PDB entry 7VN6 | X-ray diffraction, 2.79 A resolution | chains C and H of the 4 polymer chains in the assembly

Chain C:
Protein: Maltodextrin-binding protein, Protein BRASSINAZOLE-RESISTANT 1
Organism: Serratia sp. (strain FS14)
UniProt: chimeric construct of A0A4P1LXE0, Q8S307: residues -367 to 0 from A0A4P1LXE0 (A0A4P1LXE0_SERSF) positions 3-370 (UniProt number = residue number + 370); residues 21-90 from Q8S307 positions 21-90 (same numbers)
Chain sequence (439 residues; row label = number of the first residue in the row; note: 20 numbers in that range are skipped by the numbering (no residue carries them; nothing is unmodelled there); numbers below 1 keep their minus sign (Met-368 is residue -368)):
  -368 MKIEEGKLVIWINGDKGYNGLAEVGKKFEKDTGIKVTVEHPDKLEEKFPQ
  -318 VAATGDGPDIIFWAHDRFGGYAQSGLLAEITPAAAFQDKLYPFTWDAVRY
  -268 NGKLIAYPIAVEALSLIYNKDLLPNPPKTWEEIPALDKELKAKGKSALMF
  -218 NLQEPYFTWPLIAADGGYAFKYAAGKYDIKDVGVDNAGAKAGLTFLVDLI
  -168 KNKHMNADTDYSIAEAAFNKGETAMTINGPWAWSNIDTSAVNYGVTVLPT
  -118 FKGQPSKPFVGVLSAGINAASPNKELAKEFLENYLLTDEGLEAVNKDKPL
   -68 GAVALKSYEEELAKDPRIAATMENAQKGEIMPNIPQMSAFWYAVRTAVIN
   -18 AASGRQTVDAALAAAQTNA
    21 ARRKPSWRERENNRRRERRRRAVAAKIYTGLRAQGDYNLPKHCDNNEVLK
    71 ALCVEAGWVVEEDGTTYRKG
Disordered / not traced: -368, 89-90
Sequence notes: initiating methionine (-368); engineered mutation Ala-286 (Asp84 in A0A4P1LXE0), Ala-285 (Lys85 in A0A4P1LXE0), Ala-196 (Glu174 in A0A4P1LXE0), Ala-195 (Asn175 in A0A4P1LXE0), Ala-129 (Lys241 in A0A4P1LXE0), Ala-9 (Glu361 in A0A4P1LXE0), Ala-6 (Lys364 in A0A4P1LXE0), Ala-5 (Asp365 in A0A4P1LXE0)

Chain H:
Molecule: 15-nt DNA strand
Sequence (15 nucleotides; each row starts with the number of its first residue; numbers below 1 keep their minus sign (DT-3 is residue -3)):
    -3 TTCGCACGTGCGAAA

Chain C / chain H interface:
Pairs across the interface (14; chain C residue first):
  Arg30(C) with DT5(H), sugar contact; DG6(H), salt bridge to the phosphate
  Asn33(C) with DT5(H), base contact
  Arg34(C) with DG4(H), salt bridge to the phosphate
  Glu37(C) with DT5(H), base contact
  Arg38(C) with DC3(H), phosphate contact
  Arg41(C) with DA2(H), sugar contact; DC3(H), salt bridge to the phosphate; DG4(H), salt bridge to the phosphate
  Ala45(C) with DA2(H), phosphate contact
  Arg52(C) with DC1(H), salt bridge to the phosphate
  Asp64(C) with DG0(H), phosphate contact; DC1(H), phosphate contact
  Asn65(C) with DC1(H), hydrogen bond to the phosphate
Interface residues without a listed pair, chain C (11 interface residues in all): Cys63

Summary:
11 residues of chain C face 7 of chain H across their interface; the contacts include 1 hydrogen bond and 5
salt bridges. Among the polar pairs are Asn65(C)-DC1(H), Arg30(C)-DG6(H) and Arg34(C)-DG4(H).
Here chain C is Maltodextrin-binding protein, Protein BRASSINAZOLE-RESISTANT 1 (Serratia sp. (strain FS14))
and chain H is a 15-nt DNA strand. Entry 7VN6 (Crystal structure of MBP-fused BIL1/BZR1 (21-90) in complex
with double-stranded DNA contaning CGCACGTGCG) was determined by X-ray diffraction (same publication as 7VN2,
7VN3, 7VN4, 7VN5, 7VN7 and 7VN8).
